Entry 7UM2 (X-ray diffraction, 1.63 A resolution); this record covers chains A and B of the 3 polymer chains in the assembly.

# Chain A
Name: HLA class I antigen
Source organism: Homo sapiens
UniProtKB: Q53Z42 (Q53Z42_HUMAN); residues -23 to 341 here correspond to UniProt positions 1-365 (UniProt number = residue number + 24)
Amino-acid sequence (365 residues; numbered -23 to 341; the number before each row is that of its first residue; numbers below 1 keep their minus sign (Met-23 is residue -23)):
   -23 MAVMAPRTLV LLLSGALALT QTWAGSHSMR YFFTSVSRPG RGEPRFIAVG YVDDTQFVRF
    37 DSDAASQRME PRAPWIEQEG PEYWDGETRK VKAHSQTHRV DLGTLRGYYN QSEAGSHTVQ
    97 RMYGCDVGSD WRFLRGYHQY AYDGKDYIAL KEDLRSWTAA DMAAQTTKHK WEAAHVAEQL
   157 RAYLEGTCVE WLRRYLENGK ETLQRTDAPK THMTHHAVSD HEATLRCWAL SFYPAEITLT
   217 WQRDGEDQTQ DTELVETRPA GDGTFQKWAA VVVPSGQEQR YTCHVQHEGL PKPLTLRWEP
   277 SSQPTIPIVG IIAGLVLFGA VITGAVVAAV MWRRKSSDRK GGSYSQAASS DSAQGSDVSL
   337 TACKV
Not modelled in the structure: -23 to 0, 277-341
Disulfide bonds: Cys101-Cys164, Cys203-Cys259
Bound ions: Zn2+: His145, His197; Cd2+: Glu154, His191

# Chain B
Name: Beta-2-microglobulin
Source organism: Homo sapiens
UniProtKB: P61769 (B2MG_HUMAN); residues 1-99 here correspond to UniProt positions 21-119 (UniProt number = residue number + 20)
Amino-acid sequence (100 residues; row label = number of the first residue in the row; numbering starts at 0):
     0 MIQRTPKIQV YSRHPAENGK SNFLNCYVSG FHPSDIEVDL LKNGERIEKV EHSDLSFSKD
    60 WSFYLLYYTE FTPTEKDEYA CRVNHVTLSQ PKIVKWDRDM
Differences from the reference sequence: initiating methionine (0)
Disulfide bonds: Cys25-Cys80

# Chain A / chain B interface
Contacting residue pairs (56):
  Phe8(A) - Ser55(B)
  Phe8(A) - Phe56(B)
  Phe9(A) - Phe56(B)
  Thr10(A) - Leu54(B)
  Thr10(A) - Phe56(B)
  Thr10(A) - Phe62(B)
  Val12(A) - Ser33(B)
  Ile23(A) - Leu54(B)
  Val25(A) - Asp53(B)
  Val25(A) - Leu54(B)
  Val25(A) - Ser55(B)
  Tyr27(A) - Ser55(B)
  Tyr27(A) - Tyr63(B)
  Gln32(A) - Asp53(B)  hydrogen bond
  Arg35(A) - Asp53(B)  salt bridge
  Ser92(A) - Met0(B)
  His93(A) - Met0(B)
  Gln96(A) - His31(B)  hydrogen bond
  Gln96(A) - Phe56(B)
  Gln96(A) - Trp60(B)  hydrogen bond (side chain-backbone)
  Gln96(A) - Phe62(B)
  Arg97(A) - Phe56(B)
  Met98(A) - Phe56(B)  hydrophobic
  Gln115(A) - Trp60(B)
  Tyr116(A) - Trp60(B)
  Ala117(A) - Trp60(B)  hydrophobic
  Asp119(A) - Met0(B)
  Asp119(A) - Ile1(B)
  Asp119(A) - His31(B)
  Gly120(A) - Ile1(B)
  Gly120(A) - Arg3(B)  hydrogen bond (backbone-side chain)
  Gly120(A) - His31(B)
  Gly120(A) - Trp60(B)
  Lys121(A) - Ile1(B)
  Asp122(A) - Trp60(B)  hydrogen bond
  His192(A) - Asp98(B)  salt bridge
  Arg202(A) - Asp98(B)  hydrogen bond (side chain-backbone)
  Arg202(A) - Met99(B)
  Trp204(A) - Asp98(B)
  Trp204(A) - Met99(B)
  Val231(A) - Gln8(B)
  Glu232(A) - Gln8(B)  hydrogen bond (backbone-side chain)
  Arg234(A) - Gln8(B)  hydrogen bond
  Arg234(A) - Tyr10(B)
  Arg234(A) - Met99(B)  hydrogen bond (side chain-backbone)
  Pro235(A) - Tyr10(B)  hydrogen bond (backbone-side chain)
  Pro235(A) - Asn24(B)
  Pro235(A) - Tyr26(B)
  Ala236(A) - Arg12(B)  hydrogen bond (backbone-side chain)
  Ala236(A) - Asn24(B)  hydrogen bond (backbone-side chain)
  Gly237(A) - Arg12(B)
  Gly237(A) - Leu65(B)
  Gln242(A) - Tyr10(B)
  Gln242(A) - Ser11(B)  hydrogen bond (side chain-backbone)
  Gln242(A) - Arg12(B)  hydrogen bond (side chain-backbone)
  Trp244(A) - Met99(B)  hydrogen bond (side chain-backbone)
Also at the interface, not in a pair above, chain A (38 interface residues in all): Arg48, Thr94, Leu206, Glu229, Thr233, Asp238
Also at the interface, not in a pair above, chain B (26 interface residues in all): Lys6, His13, Pro14, Asp59, Arg97

# Summary
Chain A and chain B form an interface of 38 and 26 residues respectively, with 15 hydrogen bonds and 2 salt
bridges. Polar contacts include Arg35(A)-Asp53(B), His192(A)-Asp98(B) and Gln32(A)-Asp53(B). His145(A) and
His197(A) form the Zn2+ site. Glu154(A) and His191(A) form the Cd2+ site.
Chain A is HLA class I antigen and chain B is Beta-2-microglobulin, both from Homo sapiens; the structure,
SARS-CoV-2 Spike-derived peptide S417-425 K417T mutant (TIADYNYKL) presented by HLA-A*02:01, was determined by
X-ray diffraction.
